6SEF - chains C and J of the 11 polymer chains in the assembly; structure by electron microscopy, 3.70 A resolution.

[Chain C]
Molecule: Histone H2A type 2-A
Source organism: Homo sapiens
UniProt: Q6FI13 (H2A2A_HUMAN); residues 0-129 here correspond to UniProt positions 1-130 (UniProt number = residue number + 1)
Amino-acid sequence (130 residues; row label = number of the first residue in the row; numbering starts at 0):
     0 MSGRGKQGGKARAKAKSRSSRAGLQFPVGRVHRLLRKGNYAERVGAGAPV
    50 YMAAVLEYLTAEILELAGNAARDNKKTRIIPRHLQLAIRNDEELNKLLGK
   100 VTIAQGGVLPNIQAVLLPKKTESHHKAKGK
Not modelled in the structure: 0-15, 112-129

[Chain J]
Molecule: 145-nt DNA strand
Source organism: synthetic construct
Sequence (145 nucleotides; row label = number of the first residue in the row; numbers below 1 keep their minus sign (DA-72 is residue -72)):
   -72 ATCGATGTATATATCTGACACGTGCCTGGAGACTAGGGAGTAATCCCCTT
   -22 GGCGGTTAAAACGCGGGGGACAGCGCGTACGTGCGTTTAAGCGGTGCTAG
    28 AGCTGTCTACGACCAATTGAGCGGCCTCGGCACCGGGATTCTGAT

[Interface between chain C and chain J]
Contacting residue pairs (12):
  Arg29(C) - DC49(J)  salt bridge to the phosphate
  Arg42(C) - DG38(J)  phosphate contact
  Arg42(C) - DA39(J)  phosphate contact
  Val43(C) - DG38(J)  sugar contact
  Val43(C) - DA39(J)  hydrogen bond to the phosphate
  Gly44(C) - DG38(J)  phosphate contact
  Ala45(C) - DG38(J)  hydrogen bond to the phosphate
  Lys75(C) - DC58(J)  phosphate contact
  Thr76(C) - DG57(J)  hydrogen bond to the phosphate
  Thr76(C) - DC58(J)  hydrogen bond to the phosphate
  Arg77(C) - DG57(J)  hydrogen bond to the sugar
  Arg77(C) - DC58(J)  hydrogen bond to the phosphate
Other interface residues (no listed pair), chain C (10 interface residues in all): Glu41, Lys74
Other interface residues (no listed pair), chain J (6 interface residues in all): DA59

[Overview]
The interface between chain C and chain J involves 10 residues on one side and 6 on the other, with 6 hydrogen
bonds and 1 salt bridge. Among the polar pairs are Arg77(C)-DG57(J), Val43(C)-DA39(J) and Ala45(C)-DG38(J).
Here chain C is Histone H2A type 2-A (Homo sapiens) and chain J is a 145-nt DNA strand (synthetic construct).
Entry 6SEF (Class2C : CENP-A nucleosome in complex with CENP-C central region) was determined by electron
microscopy together with 6SE0, 6SE6, 6SEE and 6SEG from the same study.
